PDB entry 8B7B | X-ray diffraction, 2.25 A resolution | chains A and E of the 6 polymer chains in the assembly

== Chain A ==
Name: Tubulin alpha-1B chain
Organism: Bos taurus
UniProtKB: P81947 (TBA1B_BOVIN); residues 1-451 here = UniProt positions 1-451
Amino-acid sequence (451 residues; numbered 1 to 451; the number before each row is that of its first residue):
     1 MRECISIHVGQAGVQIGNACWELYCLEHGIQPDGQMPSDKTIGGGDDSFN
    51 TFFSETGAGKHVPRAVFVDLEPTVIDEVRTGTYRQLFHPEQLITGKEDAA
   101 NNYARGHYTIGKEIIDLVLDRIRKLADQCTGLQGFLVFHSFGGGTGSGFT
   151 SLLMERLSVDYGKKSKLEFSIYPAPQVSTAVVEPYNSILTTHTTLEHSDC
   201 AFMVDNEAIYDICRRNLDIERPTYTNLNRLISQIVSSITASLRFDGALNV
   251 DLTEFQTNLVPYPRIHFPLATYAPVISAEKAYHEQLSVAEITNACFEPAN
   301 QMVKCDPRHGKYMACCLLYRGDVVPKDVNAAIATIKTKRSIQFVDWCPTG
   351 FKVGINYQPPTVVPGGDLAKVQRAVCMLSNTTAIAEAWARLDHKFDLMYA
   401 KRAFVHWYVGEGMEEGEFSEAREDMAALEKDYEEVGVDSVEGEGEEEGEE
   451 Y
Disordered / not traced: 439-451
Metal / ion sites: Ca2+: Asp-39, Thr-41, Gly-44, Glu-55
Residues lining bound ligands: GTP (guanosine-5'-triphosphate): Val-9, Gly-10, Gln-11, Ala-12, Gln-15, Ile-16, Asp-69, Asp-98, Ala-99, Ala-100, Asn-101, Ser-140, Gly-142, Gly-143, Gly-144, Thr-145, Gly-146, Ile-171, Pro-173, Val-177, Ser-178, Thr-179, Glu-183, Asn-206, Tyr-224, Leu-227, Asn-228, Ile-231

== Chain E ==
Name: Stathmin-4
Organism: Rattus norvegicus
UniProtKB: P63043 (STMN4_RAT); residues 5-145 here correspond to UniProt positions 49-189 (UniProt number = residue number + 44)
Amino-acid sequence (143 residues; numbered 3 to 145; the number before each row is that of its first residue):
     3 MADMEVIELNKCTSGQSFEVILKPPSFDGVPEFNASLPRRRDPSLEEIQK
    53 KLEAAEERRKYQEAELLKHLAEKREHEREVIQKAIEENNNFIKMAKEKLA
   103 QKMESNKENREAHLAAMLERLQEKDKHAEEVRKNKELKEEASR
Disordered / not traced: 3-5, 29-43, 144-145
Differences from the reference sequence: initiating methionine (3); expression tag (4)
Metal / ion sites: Ca2+ near Asp-44 (its only coordinating residue here)
Swiss-Prot annotation at these positions:
  - modified residue: Ser-46 (Phosphoserine)

== Chain A / chain E interface ==
Pairs across the interface (57):
  Tyr-108(A) with Leu-54(E), hydrophobic; Ala-57(E), hydrophobic; Arg-61(E)
  Thr-109(A) with Arg-61(E), hydrogen bond
  Lys-112(A) with Glu-58(E), salt bridge
  Glu-155(A) with Ile-50(E)
  Arg-156(A) with Leu-47(E); Gln-51(E)
  Ser-158(A) with Asp-44(E)
  Val-159(A) with Pro-45(E)
  His-197(A) with Asp-44(E), salt bridge
  Asp-245(A) with Cys-14(E); Ser-16(E), hydrogen bond (backbone-side chain)
  Ala-247(A) with Asn-12(E); Ser-19(E)
  Leu-248(A) with Ser-19(E)
  Pro-325(A) with Gln-18(E); Phe-20(E), hydrophobic
  Asn-329(A) with Met-6(E); Val-8(E); Phe-20(E); Val-22(E)
  Ile-332(A) with Val-22(E), hydrophobic
  Lys-336(A) with Leu-24(E)
  Asp-345(A) with Pro-27(E); Ser-28(E), hydrogen bond (backbone-backbone)
  Trp-346(A) with Pro-27(E)
  Cys-347(A) with Pro-27(E)
  Pro-348(A) with Lys-25(E); Pro-27(E)
  Thr-349(A) with Ile-23(E); Leu-24(E), hydrogen bond (backbone-backbone); Lys-25(E), hydrogen bond (backbone-backbone)
  Gly-350(A) with Val-22(E)
  Phe-351(A) with Glu-21(E); Val-22(E), hydrogen bond (backbone-backbone)
  Lys-352(A) with Phe-20(E); Glu-21(E), salt bridge
  Val-353(A) with Ser-19(E); Phe-20(E), hydrogen bond (backbone-backbone)
  Gly-354(A) with Gln-18(E); Ser-19(E)
  Ile-355(A) with Gly-17(E); Gln-18(E), hydrogen bond (backbone-backbone)
  Asn-356(A) with Ser-16(E)
  Tyr-357(A) with Thr-15(E); Ser-16(E), hydrogen bond (backbone-backbone); Gly-17(E); Gln-18(E), hydrogen bond
  Val-409(A) with Gln-64(E), hydrogen bond (backbone-side chain)
  Gly-410(A) with Arg-61(E); Gln-64(E)
  Glu-411(A) with Arg-61(E), hydrogen bond (backbone-side chain)
  Gly-412(A) with Ala-57(E); Arg-60(E), hydrogen bond (backbone-side chain); Arg-61(E)
  Glu-414(A) with Arg-60(E), salt bridge
Also at the interface, not in a pair above, chain A (41 interface residues in all): His-107, Leu-152, Glu-196, Gly-246, Val-328, Ala-333, Gln-358, Met-413
Also at the interface, not in a pair above, chain E (32 interface residues in all): Leu-11, Pro-26, Ser-46, Lys-53

== Summary ==
Chain A and chain E form an interface of 41 and 32 residues respectively, with 13 hydrogen bonds and 4 salt
bridges. Polar pairs include Lys-112(A)/Glu-58(E), His-197(A)/Asp-44(E) and Lys-352(A)/Glu-21(E). Ligands of
chain A: GTP. The Ca2+ site is built by Asp-39(A), Thr-41(A), Gly-44(A) and Glu-55(A).
Chain A is Tubulin alpha-1B chain (Bos taurus) and chain E is Stathmin-4 (Rattus norvegicus); the structure,
Tubulin - maytansinoid - 6 complex, was determined by X-ray diffraction (same publication as 8B7A and 8B7C).
